PDB entry 5CDW | X-ray diffraction, 2.60 A resolution | chains E and f of the 4 polymer chains in the assembly

Chain E:
Protein: Growth factor receptor-bound protein 2
Source organism: Homo sapiens
UniProtKB: P62993 (GRB2_HUMAN); residues 2-101 here correspond to UniProt positions 54-153 (UniProt number = residue number + 52)
Chain sequence (100 residues; row label = number of the first residue in the row):
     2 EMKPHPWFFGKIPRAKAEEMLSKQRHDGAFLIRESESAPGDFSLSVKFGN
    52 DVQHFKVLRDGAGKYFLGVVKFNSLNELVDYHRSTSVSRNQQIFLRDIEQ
Disordered / not traced: 2
Sequence notes: engineered mutation Gly69 (Trp121 in P62993)
Swiss-Prot annotation at these positions:
  - modified residue: Lys57 (N6-acetyllysine)
  - cross-link: Lys57 (Glycyl lysine isopeptide (Lys-Gly) (interchain with G-Cter in ubiquitin))

Chain f:
Protein: Ser-ptr-val-asn-val-gln
Chain sequence (6 residues; numbered 1 to 6; the number before each row is that of its first residue):
     1 SYVNVQ
Disordered / not traced: 6
Modified / non-standard residues: Tyr2 (O-phosphotyrosine; PTR)

How chain E and chain f interact:
Pairs across the interface - 17 pairs, chain E then chain f:
  Arg15(E) with Ser1(f), hydrogen bond (side chain-backbone); Tyr2(f)
  Arg34(E) with Tyr2(f)
  Ser36(E) with Tyr2(f)
  Glu37(E) with Tyr2(f)
  Ser38(E) with Tyr2(f)
  Ser44(E) with Tyr2(f)
  Gln54(E) with Val3(f)
  His55(E) with Tyr2(f); Val3(f), hydrogen bond (backbone-backbone)
  Phe56(E) with Tyr2(f); Val3(f), hydrophobic; Asn4(f)
  Lys57(E) with Tyr2(f); Asn4(f), hydrogen bond (backbone-side chain)
  Gly69(E) with Asn4(f), hydrogen bond (backbone-side chain)
  Val70(E) with Asn4(f)
Interface residues without a listed pair, chain E (14 interface residues in all): Leu68, Val71
Interface residues without a listed pair, chain f (5 interface residues in all): Val5
The authors on this interface:
  - residue pairs: Arg34(E)-Tyr2(f), Gly69(E)-Asn4(f) (backbone contact)

Overview:
The interface between chain E and chain f involves 14 residues on one side and 5 on the other, with 4 hydrogen
bonds. Polar pairs include Arg15(E)-Ser1(f), Lys57(E)-Asn4(f) and Gly69(E)-Asn4(f). The paper describes a
contact between Arg34(E) and Tyr2(f); a backbone contact between Gly69(E) and Asn4(f).
Chain E is Growth factor receptor-bound protein 2 (Homo sapiens) and chain f is Ser-ptr-val-asn-val-gln; the
structure, Crystal Structure Analysis of a mutant Grb2 SH2 domain (W121G) with a pYVNV peptide, was determined
by X-ray diffraction.
